PDB entry 8AHL | electron microscopy, 4.10 A resolution (low resolution: residue-level contacts below are approximate; hydrogen-bond / salt-bridge calls are withheld) | chains B and D of the 12 polymer chains in the assembly

== Chain B (and D) ==
Name: Crescentin
Organism: Caulobacter vibrioides
Notes: chain D of this document is another copy of the same molecule, construct and numbering; everything in this record applies to it too
UniProt: A0A8F8EC09 (A0A8F8EC09_CAUVI); the construct has insertions or renumbered stretches relative to UniProt, so the offset changes along the chain: 1-405 = UniProt 1-405; 409-460 = UniProt 406-457
Amino-acid sequence (460 residues; each row starts with the number of its first residue):
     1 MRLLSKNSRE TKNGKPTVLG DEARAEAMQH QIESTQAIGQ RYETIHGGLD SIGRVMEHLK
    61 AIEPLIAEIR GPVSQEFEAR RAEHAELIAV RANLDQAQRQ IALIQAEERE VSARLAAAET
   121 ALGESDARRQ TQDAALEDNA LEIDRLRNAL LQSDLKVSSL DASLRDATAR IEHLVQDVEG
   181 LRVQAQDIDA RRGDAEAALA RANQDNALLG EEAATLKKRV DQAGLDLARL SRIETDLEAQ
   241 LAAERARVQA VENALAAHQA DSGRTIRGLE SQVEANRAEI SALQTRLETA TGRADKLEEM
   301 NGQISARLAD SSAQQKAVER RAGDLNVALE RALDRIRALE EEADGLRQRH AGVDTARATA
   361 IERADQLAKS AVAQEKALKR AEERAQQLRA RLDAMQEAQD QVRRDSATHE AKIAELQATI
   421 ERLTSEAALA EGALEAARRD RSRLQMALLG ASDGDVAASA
Not modelled in the structure: 1-39, 278-460 (chain D: 1-212, 447-460)
Construct notes: insertion (406-408)
Reported in the primary citation:
  - self-association interface (contacts with another copy of this molecule); pairs are residue here / residue on that copy: Q204-K296, A207-K296

== Chain B / chain D interface ==
Pairs across the interface (16; chain B residue first):
  T120(B) with R384(D)
  G123(B) with R380(D)
  E124(B) with R380(D)
  A127(B) with R380(D)
  Q204(B) with M300(D)
  A207(B) with K296(D)
  L208(B) with R293(D); K296(D); L297(D)
  E211(B) with K296(D)
  T215(B) with E288(D)
  L216(B) with E288(D)
  R219(B) with S281(D); Q284(D); T285(D); E288(D)
Interface residues without a listed pair, chain B (15 interface residues in all): T131, E142, E212, R229
Interface residues without a listed pair, chain D (15 interface residues in all): R277, T289, N301, E362, A373

== In short ==
Chain B and chain D each contribute 15 residues to their interface. The paper reports a self-association
interface involving Q204(B), A207(B) and K296(B).
Both chains are Crescentin (Caulobacter vibrioides). Entry 8AHL (Cryo-EM structure of crescentin filaments
(stutter mutant, C1 symmetry and large box)) was determined by electron microscopy, deposited together with
8AFE, 8AFH, 8AFL, 8AFM, 8AIA, 8AIX and 8AJB.
